Entry 5O50 (X-ray diffraction, 1.90 A resolution); this record covers chain A.

== Chain A ==
Protein: Glycogen phosphorylase, muscle form
Organism: Oryctolagus cuniculus
Notes: EC 2.4.1.1
Reference sequence: P00489 (PYGM_RABIT); residues 1-842 here correspond to UniProt positions 2-843 (UniProt number = residue number + 1)
Amino-acid sequence (842 residues; each row starts with the number of its first residue):
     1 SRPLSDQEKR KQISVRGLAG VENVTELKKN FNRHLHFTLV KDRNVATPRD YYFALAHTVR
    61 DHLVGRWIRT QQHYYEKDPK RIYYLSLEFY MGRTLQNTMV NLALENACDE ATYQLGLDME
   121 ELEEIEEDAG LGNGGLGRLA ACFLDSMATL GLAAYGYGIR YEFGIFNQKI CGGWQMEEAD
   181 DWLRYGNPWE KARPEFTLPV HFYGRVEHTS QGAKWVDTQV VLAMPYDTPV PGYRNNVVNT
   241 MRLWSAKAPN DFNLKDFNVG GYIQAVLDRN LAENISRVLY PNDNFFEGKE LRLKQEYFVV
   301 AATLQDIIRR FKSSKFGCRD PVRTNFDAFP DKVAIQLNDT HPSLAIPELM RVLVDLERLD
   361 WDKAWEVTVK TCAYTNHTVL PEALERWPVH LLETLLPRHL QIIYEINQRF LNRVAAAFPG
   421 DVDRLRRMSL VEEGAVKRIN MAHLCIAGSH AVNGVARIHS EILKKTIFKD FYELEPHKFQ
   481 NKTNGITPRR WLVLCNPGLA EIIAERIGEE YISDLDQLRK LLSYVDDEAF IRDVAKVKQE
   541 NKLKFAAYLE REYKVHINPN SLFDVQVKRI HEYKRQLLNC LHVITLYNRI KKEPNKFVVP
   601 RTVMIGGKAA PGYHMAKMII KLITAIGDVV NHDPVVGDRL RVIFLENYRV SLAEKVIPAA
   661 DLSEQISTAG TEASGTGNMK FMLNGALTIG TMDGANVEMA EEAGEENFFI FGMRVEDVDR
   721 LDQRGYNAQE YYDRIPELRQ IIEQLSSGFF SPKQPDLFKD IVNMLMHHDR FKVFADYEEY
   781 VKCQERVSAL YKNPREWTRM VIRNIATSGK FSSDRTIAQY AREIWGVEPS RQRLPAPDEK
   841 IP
Not modelled in the structure: 1-11, 255-260, 315-323, 837-842
Covalent attachments: pyridoxal phosphate (PLP) linked to K680
Small-molecule neighbours:
  - 9L2 ((2R,3S,4R,5R,6R)-5-azanyl-2-(hydroxymethyl)-6-(4-phenyl-1H-imidazol-2-yl)oxane-3,4-diol): E88, N133, G135, L136, L139, N282, D283, N284, F285, R292, H341, H377, T378, V455, N484, Y573, E672, A673, S674, G675, T676
  - inosinic acid (IMP): D42, N44, V45, Q71, Q72, Y75, R242, R309, R310
  - pyridoxal phosphate (PLP): Y90, G134, G135, R138, W491, V567, K568, K574, Y648, R649, V650, A653, Q665, E672, G675, T676, G677
Swiss-Prot annotation at these positions:
  - binding site (AMP): D42, Y75, R309 to C318
  - site: C108 (Involved in the association of subunits), C142 (Involved in the association of subunits), Y155 (Can be labeled by an AMP analog)
  - modified residue: S1 (N-acetylserine), S14 (Phosphoserine), Y203 (Phosphotyrosine), Y226 (Phosphotyrosine), S429 (Phosphoserine), Y472 (Phosphotyrosine), S513 (Phosphoserine), K680 (N6-(pyridoxal phosphate)lysine), S746 (Phosphoserine), S747 (Phosphoserine)

== Overview ==
Chain A binds compound 9L2 and inosinic acid. Pyridoxal phosphate is covalently linked to K680. UniProt lists
12 AMP-binding residues.
Chain A is Glycogen phosphorylase, muscle form (Oryctolagus cuniculus); the structure, Glycogen Phosphorylase
b in complex with 33a, was determined by X-ray diffraction together with 5O52, 5O54 and 5O56 from the same
study.
